6RWM - chains A and E of the 16 polymer chains in the assembly; structure by electron microscopy, 2.81 A resolution.

Chain A (and E):
Name: Pol protein
From: Simian immunodeficiency virus
Notes: engineered mutation(s): S119D; chain E of this document is another copy of the same molecule, construct and numbering; everything in this record applies to it too
UniProtKB: E1ANT8 (E1ANT8_SIV); residues 1-289 here correspond to UniProt positions 735-1023 (UniProt number = residue number + 734)
Sequence (290 residues; each row starts with the number of its first residue; numbering starts at 0):
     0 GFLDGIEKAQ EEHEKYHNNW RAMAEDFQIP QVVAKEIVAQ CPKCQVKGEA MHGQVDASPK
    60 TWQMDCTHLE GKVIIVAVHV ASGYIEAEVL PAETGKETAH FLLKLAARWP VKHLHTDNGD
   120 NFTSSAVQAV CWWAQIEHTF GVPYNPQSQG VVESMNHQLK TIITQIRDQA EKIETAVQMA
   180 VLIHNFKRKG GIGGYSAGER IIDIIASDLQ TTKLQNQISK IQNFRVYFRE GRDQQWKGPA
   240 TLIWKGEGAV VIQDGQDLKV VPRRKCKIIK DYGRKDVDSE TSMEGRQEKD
Disordered / not traced: 270-289 (chain E: 47-289)
Differences from the reference sequence: expression tag (0); conflict Asp119 (Ala853 in E1ANT8)
Metal / ion sites: Zn2+: His12, His16, Cys40, Cys43; Mg2+ site 1: Asp64, Asp116 (together with Bictegravir); Mg2+ site 2: Asp64, Glu152 (together with Bictegravir)
Ligand contacts: Bictegravir (KLQ): Asp64, Asp116, Asn117, Gly118, Tyr143, Pro145, Gln146, Glu152
What the authors report for this chain:
  - Mg2+ coordination: Asp64, Asp116, Glu152
  - catalytic residues: Asp64, Asp116, Glu152
  - contacts within the chain: Gln148-Glu152 (water-mediated contact), Asp116-Gln148 (water-mediated contact)
  - binding site for Bictegravir: Asn117, Gly118

Chain A / chain E interface:
Pairs across the interface (10):
  Gly0(A) - Glu35(E)
  Gly0(A) - Gln39(E)
  Phe1(A) - Glu35(E)
  Phe1(A) - Gln39(E)
  Leu2(A) - Gln9(E)
  Leu2(A) - Gln39(E)
  Gln9(A) - Leu2(E)
  Glu35(A) - Gly0(E)
  Glu35(A) - Phe1(E)
  Gln39(A) - Gly0(E)
Also at the interface, not in a pair above, chain A (9 interface residues in all): Val31, Val32, Ile36
Also at the interface, not in a pair above, chain E (9 interface residues in all): Val31, Val32, Ile36

Summary:
The chain A/chain E interface involves 9 residues from each chain. Ligands of chain A: Bictegravir. His12(A),
His16(A), Cys40(A) and Cys43(A) coordinate Zn2+. The Mg2+ site 1 is built by Asp64(A) and Asp116(A). From the
paper: catalytic residues Asp64(A), Asp116(A) and Glu152(A); a binding site for Bictegravir at Asn117(A) and
Gly118(A).
Chain A and chain E are both Pol protein (Simian immunodeficiency virus); the structure, SIVrcm intasome in
complex with bictegravir, was determined by electron microscopy (same publication as 6RWL, 6RWN and 6RWO).
